PDB entry 2XRY | X-ray diffraction, 1.50 A resolution | chain A

# Chain A
Molecule: Deoxyribodipyrimidine photolyase
Organism: Methanosarcina mazei
Notes: EC 4.1.99.3
Reference sequence: Q8PYK9 (Q8PYK9_METMA); residue numbers follow UniProt; this construct covers 3-464
Sequence (482 residues; each row starts with the number of its first residue; numbers below 1 keep their minus sign (Met-17 is residue -17)):
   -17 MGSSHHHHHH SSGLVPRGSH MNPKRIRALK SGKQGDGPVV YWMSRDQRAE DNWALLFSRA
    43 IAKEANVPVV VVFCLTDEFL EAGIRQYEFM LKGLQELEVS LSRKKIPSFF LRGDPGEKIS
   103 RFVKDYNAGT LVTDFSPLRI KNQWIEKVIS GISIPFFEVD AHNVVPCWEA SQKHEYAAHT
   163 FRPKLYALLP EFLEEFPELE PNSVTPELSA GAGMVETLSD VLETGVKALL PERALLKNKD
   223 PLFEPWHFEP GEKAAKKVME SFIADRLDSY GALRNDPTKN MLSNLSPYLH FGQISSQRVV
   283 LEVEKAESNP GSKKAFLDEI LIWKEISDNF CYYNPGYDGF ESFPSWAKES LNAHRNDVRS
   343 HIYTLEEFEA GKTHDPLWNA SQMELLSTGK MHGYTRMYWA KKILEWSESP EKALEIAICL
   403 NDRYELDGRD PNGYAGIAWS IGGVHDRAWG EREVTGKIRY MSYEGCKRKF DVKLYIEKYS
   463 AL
Unresolved in the structure: -17 to -5, 189-197, 463-464
Construct notes: expression tag (-17 to 2); engineered mutation Thr377 (Met in Q8PYK9)
Residues lining bound ligands: FAD (flavin-adenine dinucleotide): Tyr252, Leu264, Ser265, Asn266, Leu267, Ser268, Leu271, Phe298, Glu301, Ile302, Trp305, Lys306, Ser309, Lys372, Met373, Gly375, Arg378, Met379, Trp381, Ala382, Asn403, Asp409, Gly410, Asp412, Asn414, Gly415, Gly418, Ile419, Ser422
From the paper describing this entry:
  - contacts within the chain: Arg378-Asp409 (salt bridge), Trp360-Trp381, Trp360-Trp388, Asn403-Asp404 (hydrogen bond)
  - binding site for flavin-adenine dinucleotide: Arg378, Asn403, Asp409
  - mutagenesis - N403A, N403L: abolished binding to flavin-adenine dinucleotide
  - mutagenesis - W381F, N403D (at least 70%): decreased binding to flavin-adenine dinucleotide
  - mutagenesis - W381F: abolished catalytic activity on photoreduction
  - mutagenesis - W360F (22-fold): decreased catalytic activity on photoreduction
  - mutagenesis - W388F: decreased catalytic activity
  - mutagenesis - Y345F, Y380F: unchanged catalytic activity
  - conformationally variable residues (order/disorder transition): Glu189 to Val197
  - catalytic residues: Arg256, Glu301 (proposed by the authors, not directly observed)

# Overview
Chain A binds flavin-adenine dinucleotide. The paper reports catalytic residues Arg256 and Glu301; N403A and
N403L abolish binding to flavin-adenine dinucleotide; 8 substitutions were tested in all.
Chain A is Deoxyribodipyrimidine photolyase (Methanosarcina mazei); the structure, X-ray structure of archaeal
class II CPD photolyase from Methanosarcina mazei, was determined by X-ray diffraction, deposited together
with 2XRZ.
